4Z8Y - chain A; structure by X-ray diffraction, 1.90 A resolution.

# Chain A
Molecule: Ras-related protein SEC4
Source organism: Saccharomyces cerevisiae (strain ATCC 204508 / S288c)
Reference sequence: P07560 (SEC4_YEAST); residue numbers follow UniProt; this construct covers 19-187
Sequence (170 residues; numbered 18 to 187; the number before each row is that of its first residue):
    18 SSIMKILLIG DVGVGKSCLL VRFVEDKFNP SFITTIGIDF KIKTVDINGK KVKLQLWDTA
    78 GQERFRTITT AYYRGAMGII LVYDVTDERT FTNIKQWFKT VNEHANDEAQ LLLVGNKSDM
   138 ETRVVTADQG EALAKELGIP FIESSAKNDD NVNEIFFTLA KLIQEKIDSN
Not modelled in the structure: 18, 48-53, 185-187
Construct notes: expression tag (18); engineered mutation V29 (Ser in P07560)
Ion coordination: Mg2+: S34 (together with GDP); Zn2+ site 1: D43, D166 (shared with 1 residue of chain B); Zn2+ site 2: H121 (shared with 2 residues of chain B)
Ligand contacts: GDP (guanosine-5'-diphosphate): D28, V29, G30, V31, G32, K33, S34, C35, F45, P47, N133, K134, D136, M137, S162, A163, K164
What the authors report for this chain:
  - Zn2+ coordination: H121
  - contacts within the chain: V29-G78

# Summary
Bound to chain A: GDP. The Zn2+ site 1 is built by D43 and D166. From the paper: Zn2+ coordination by H121;
contacts within the chain involving G78 and V29.
Chain A is Ras-related protein SEC4 (Saccharomyces cerevisiae (strain ATCC 204508 / S288c)); the structure,
Crystal structure of Rab GTPase Sec4p mutant - S29V, was determined by X-ray diffraction, deposited together
with 4ZDW.
